PDB entry 9GNZ | electron microscopy, 3.70 A resolution | chains F and U of the 22 polymer chains in the assembly

== Chain F ==
Name: Flagellin
From: Salmonella enterica
UniProtKB: Q6V2T3 (Q6V2T3_SALER); residue numbers follow UniProt; this construct covers 1-495
Chain sequence (495 residues; row label = number of the first residue in the row):
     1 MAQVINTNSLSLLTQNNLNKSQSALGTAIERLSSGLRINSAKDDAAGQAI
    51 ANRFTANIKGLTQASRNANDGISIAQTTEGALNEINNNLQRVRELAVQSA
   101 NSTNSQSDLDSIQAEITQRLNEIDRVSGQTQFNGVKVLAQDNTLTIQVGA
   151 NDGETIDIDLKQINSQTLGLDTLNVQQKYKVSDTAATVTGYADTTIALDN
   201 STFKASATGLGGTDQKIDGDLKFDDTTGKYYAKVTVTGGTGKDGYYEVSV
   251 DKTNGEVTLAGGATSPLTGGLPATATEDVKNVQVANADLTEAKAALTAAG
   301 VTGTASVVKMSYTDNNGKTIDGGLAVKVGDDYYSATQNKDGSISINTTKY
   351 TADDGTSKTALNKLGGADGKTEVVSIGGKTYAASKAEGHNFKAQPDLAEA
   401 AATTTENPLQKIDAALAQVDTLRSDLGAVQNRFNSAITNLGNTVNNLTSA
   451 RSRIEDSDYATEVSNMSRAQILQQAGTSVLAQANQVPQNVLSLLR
Not modelled in the structure: 1-2

== Chain U ==
Name: Flagellar hook-associated protein 2
From: Salmonella enterica
UniProtKB: A0A663DCQ9 (A0A663DCQ9_SALER); residue numbers follow UniProt; this construct covers 1-467
Chain sequence (467 residues; each row starts with the number of its first residue):
     1 MASISSLGVGSNLPLDQLLTDLTKNEKGRLTPITKQQSANSAKLTAYGTL
    51 KSALEKFQTANTALNKADLFKSTVASSTTEDLKVSTTAGAAAGTYKINVT
   101 QLAAAQSLATKTTFATTKEQLGDTSVTSRTIKIEQPGRKEPLEIKLDKGD
   151 TSMEAIRDAINDADSGIAASIVKVKENEFQLVLTANSGTDNTMKITVEGD
   201 TKLNDLLAYDSTTNTGNMQELVKAENAKLNVNGIDIERQSNTVTDAPQGI
   251 TLTLTKKVTDATVTVTKDDTKAKEAIKSWVDAYNSLVDTFSSLTKYTAVE
   301 PGEEASDKNGALLGDSVVRTIQTGIRAQFANSGSNSAFKTMAEIGITQDG
   351 TSGKLKIDDDKLTKVLKDNTAAARELLVGDGKETGITTKIATEVKSYLAD
   401 DGIIDNAQDNVNATLKSLTKQYLSVSNSIDETVARYKAQFTQLDTMMSKL
   451 NNTSSYLTQQFTAMNKS
Not modelled in the structure: 1-10, 298-308, 464-467

== Chain F / chain U interface ==
Residue-residue contacts (30; chain F residue first):
  Arg91(F) - Thr323(U)
  Glu94(F) - Ala327(U)
  Glu94(F) - Ser332(U)
  Val97(F) - Ser332(U)
  Gln98(F) - Ala330(U)  hydrogen bond (side chain-backbone)
  Gln98(F) - Asn331(U)
  Gln98(F) - Ser332(U)  hydrogen bond
  Asn101(F) - Ser332(U)
  Asn101(F) - Gly333(U)
  Asn101(F) - Ser334(U)  hydrogen bond (side chain-backbone)
  Asn101(F) - Asn335(U)
  Ser102(F) - Asn335(U)  hydrogen bond (backbone-side chain)
  Thr103(F) - Asn335(U)  hydrogen bond
  Asn104(F) - Asn335(U)
  Asp458(F) - Gln442(U)  hydrogen bond
  Tyr459(F) - Gln439(U)
  Tyr459(F) - Gln442(U)  hydrogen bond (backbone-side chain)
  Tyr459(F) - Met446(U)
  Ala460(F) - Gln442(U)  hydrogen bond (backbone-side chain)
  Ala460(F) - Met446(U)
  Thr461(F) - Met446(U)
  Val463(F) - Met446(U)  hydrophobic
  Val463(F) - Lys449(U)  hydrogen bond (backbone-side chain)
  Ser464(F) - Met446(U)
  Ser464(F) - Lys449(U)
  Ser467(F) - Lys449(U)
  Ser467(F) - Thr453(U)  hydrogen bond
  Gln470(F) - Thr453(U)
  Ile471(F) - Thr453(U)
  Ile471(F) - Tyr456(U)  hydrophobic
Other interface residues (no listed pair), chain F (19 interface residues in all): Asn87, Gln474
Other interface residues (no listed pair), chain U (19 interface residues in all): Arg319, Thr320, Gly324, Lys339, Leu457

== In short ==
The chain F/chain U interface involves 19 residues from each chain; the contacts include 10 hydrogen bonds.
Among the polar pairs are Gln98(F)-Ala330(U), Gln98(F)-Ser332(U) and Asn101(F)-Ser334(U).
Chain F is Flagellin and chain U is Flagellar hook-associated protein 2, both from Salmonella enterica; the
structure, Salmonella cap-filament complex, was determined by electron microscopy (same publication as 9GO6
and 9GSX).
